PDB entry 1JN9 | X-ray diffraction, 2.30 A resolution | chains B and D of the 4 polymer chains in the assembly

# Chain B (and D)
Molecule: Putative L-asparaginase
Organism: Escherichia coli
Notes: EC 3.5.1.1; fragment: C-terminus (residues 179-321); chain D of this document is another copy of the same molecule, construct and numbering; everything in this record applies to it too
UniProtKB: P37595 (ASGX_ECOLI); residues 179-321 here = UniProt positions 179-321
Chain sequence (143 residues; row label = number of the first residue in the row):
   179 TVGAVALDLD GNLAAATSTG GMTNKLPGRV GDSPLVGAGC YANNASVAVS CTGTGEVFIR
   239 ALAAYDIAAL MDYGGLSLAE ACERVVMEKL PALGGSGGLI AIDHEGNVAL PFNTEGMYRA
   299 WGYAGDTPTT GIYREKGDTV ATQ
Disordered / not traced: 313-321 (chain D: 314-321)
UniProt features mapped onto this chain:
  - active site: T179 (Nucleophile)
  - binding site (substrate): R207 to D210, T230 to G233
Bound ions: Ca2+: D304 (shared with D188(D) of chain D)
Reported in the primary citation:
  - catalytic residues: T179
  - binding site for chloride ion: R262, E293

# How chain B and chain D interact
Pairs across the interface (22; chain B residue first):
  L213(B) with L213(D), hydrophobic
  V214(B) with I237(D); L240(D)
  G215(B) with L240(D)
  I237(B) with V214(D)
  L240(B) with V214(D); G215(D); Y243(D), hydrophobic
  Y243(B) with Y243(D), hydrophobic; D244(D), hydrogen bond
  D244(B) with Y243(D), hydrogen bond; Y251(D), hydrogen bond
  A247(B) with A247(D), hydrophobic; Y251(D), hydrophobic
  L248(B) with Y251(D)
  Y251(B) with D244(D), hydrogen bond; A247(D); L248(D); Y251(D); G252(D); K267(D), hydrogen bond
  K267(B) with Y251(D), hydrogen bond
Other interface residues (no listed pair), chain B (15 interface residues in all): Y219, R238, A239, G252
Other interface residues (no listed pair), chain D (15 interface residues in all): Y219, R238, A239

# Summary
Chain B and chain D each contribute 15 residues to their interface, with 6 hydrogen bonds. Among the polar
pairs are Y243(B)-D244(D), D244(B)-Y251(D) and Y251(B)-K267(D). Curated annotation (UniProt) lists active-site
residue T179(B) and 8 substrate-binding residues on chain B. From the paper: the catalytic residue T179(B); a
binding site for chloride ion at R262(B) and E293(B).
Both chains are Putative L-asparaginase (Escherichia coli). Entry 1JN9 (Structure of Putative Asparaginase
Encoded by Escherichia coli ybiK Gene) was determined by X-ray diffraction, deposited together with 1K2X and
2ZAK.
